Entry 7FTN (X-ray diffraction, 2.00 A resolution); this record covers chains A and C of the 3 polymer chains in the assembly.

Chain A:
Name: Cyclic GMP-AMP synthase
From: Homo sapiens
Notes: EC 2.7.7.86
UniProtKB: Q8N884 (CGAS_HUMAN); numbering as in UniProt (aligned over 161-522)
Chain sequence (362 residues; row label = number of the first residue in the row):
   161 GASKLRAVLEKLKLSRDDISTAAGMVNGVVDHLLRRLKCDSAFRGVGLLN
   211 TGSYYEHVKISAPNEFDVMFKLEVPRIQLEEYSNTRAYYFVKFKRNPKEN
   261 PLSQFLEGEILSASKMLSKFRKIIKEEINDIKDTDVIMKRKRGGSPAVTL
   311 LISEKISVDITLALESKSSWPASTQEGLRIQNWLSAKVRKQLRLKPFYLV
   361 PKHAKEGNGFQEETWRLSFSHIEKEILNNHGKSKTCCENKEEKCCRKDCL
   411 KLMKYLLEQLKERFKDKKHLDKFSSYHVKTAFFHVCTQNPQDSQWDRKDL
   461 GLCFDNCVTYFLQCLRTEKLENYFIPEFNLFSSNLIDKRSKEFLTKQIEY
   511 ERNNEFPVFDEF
Disordered / not traced: 255-256, 366-370, 521-522
Differences from the reference sequence: conflict Asn-187 (Lys in Q8N884), Arg-195 (Leu in Q8N884)
Swiss-Prot annotation at these positions:
  - region: Lys-384 to Lys-407 (DNA-binding)
  - motif: Leu-169 to Leu-174 (Nuclear export signal), Asp-295 to Ser-305 (Nuclear localization signal), Lys-299 to Arg-302 (KRKR-loop), Lys-427 to His-429 (KKH-loop)
  - binding site (GTP): Thr-211, Asp-319, Arg-376 to Glu-383
  - binding site (ATP): Ser-213, Glu-225 to Asp-227, Ser-380 to Glu-383, Lys-414, Ser-435 to Lys-439
  - binding site (Mg(2+)): Glu-225, Asp-227, Asp-319
  - binding site (2',3'-cGAMP): Asp-227, Asp-319, Lys-362, Arg-376
  - binding site (Zn(2+)): His-390, Cys-396, Cys-397, Cys-404
  - site: Arg-255 (Arginine-anchor), Asp-319, Ile-320 (Cleavage)
  - modified residue: Asp-191 (PolyADP-ribosyl aspartic acid), Asn-210 (Microbial infection: Deamidated asparagine), Ser-213 (Phosphoserine), Tyr-215 (Phosphotyrosine), Glu-286 (5-glutamyl polyglutamate), Ser-305 (Phosphoserine), Glu-314 (5-glutamyl glutamate), Lys-384 (N6-acetyllysine), Asn-389 (Microbial infection: Deamidated asparagine), Lys-392 (N6-acetyllysine), Lys-394 (N6-acetyllysine), Lys-414 (N6-acetyllysine), Ser-434 (Phosphoserine), Ser-435 (Phosphoserine), Gln-451 (Microbial infection: Deamidated glutamine), Gln-454 (Microbial infection: Deamidated glutamine), Lys-506 (N6-methyllysine)
  - lipidation (S-palmitoyl cysteine): Cys-404, Cys-405, Cys-474
  - cross-link (Glycyl lysine isopeptide (Lys-Gly)): Lys-173 (interchain with G-Cter in ubiquitin), Lys-231 (interchain with G-Cter in SUMO), Lys-285 (interchain with G-Cter in ubiquitin), Lys-347 (interchain with G-Cter in SUMO), Lys-384 (interchain with G-Cter in SUMO), Lys-394 (interchain with G-Cter in SUMO), Lys-411 (interchain with G-Cter in ubiquitin), Lys-414 (interchain with G-Cter in ubiquitin), Lys-427 (interchain with G-Cter in ubiquitin), Lys-428 (interchain with G-Cter in ubiquitin), Lys-479 (interchain with G-Cter in SUMO)
  - natural variant: Gly-303 (G303E: Found in patients with tumors), Lys-432 (K432T: Found in patients with uterine endometrioid carcinoma)
  - mutagenesis: Leu-169 to Leu-174 (Abolished export from the nucleus to the cytosol in response to DNA stimulation), Lys-171 to Leu-174 (Abolishes DNA-binding but does not affect translocation to the nucleus following treatment with etoposide; when associated with A-407), Lys-171 (K171A: No effect on stimulation of interferon production), Leu-172 (L172A: Impaired type-I interferon production in response to DNA stimulation), Lys-173 (K173A: Strongly reduces enzyme activity and stimulation of interferon production; when associated with A-176. No effect on stimulation of interferon production ...), Leu-174 (L174N: Strongly reduces enzyme activity and stimulation of interferon production), Arg-176 (R176A: Strongly reduces enzyme activity and stimulation of interferon production; when associated with A-173), Asp-191 (D191A: Abolished poly-ADP-ribosylation by PARP1, stimulating interferon production), Asn-210 to Tyr-214 (Abolishes DNA-binding but does not affect translocation to the nucleus following treatment with etoposide; when associated with A-384), Asn-210 (N210D: More than 75% inhibition of interferon beta production), Thr-211 (T211Q: Abolishes enzyme activity; when associated with I-376 and I-436), Gly-212 to Ser-213 (Abolishes enzyme activity. Abolishes stimulation of interferon production), 56 further mutagenesis entries in UniProt
Metal / ion sites: Zn2+: His-390, Cys-396, Cys-397, Cys-404
Ligand contacts: malonate ion (MLI): Val-360, Arg-376, Ser-378, Phe-379, Ser-380, Tyr-436

Chain C:
Molecule: 15-nt DNA strand
Sequence (15 nucleotides; row label = number of the first residue in the row):
     2 TCGTCTTCGGCAATT

Interface between chain A and chain C:
Pairs across the interface - 10 pairs, chain A then chain C:
  Ser-180(A) with DT7(C), hydrogen bond to the phosphate; DT8(C), hydrogen bond to the phosphate
  Ala-183(A) with DC9(C), phosphate contact
  Asn-187(A) with DC9(C), hydrogen bond to the phosphate
  Asn-210(A) with DG10(C), hydrogen bond to the phosphate
  Tyr-214(A) with DT8(C), hydrogen bond to the phosphate; DC9(C), hydrogen bond to the phosphate
  Tyr-215(A) with DC9(C), phosphate contact; DG10(C), phosphate contact
  Lys-384(A) with DG10(C), salt bridge to the phosphate
Other interface residues (no listed pair), chain A (9 interface residues in all): Arg-176, Ile-179

In short:
The interface between chain A and chain C involves 9 residues on one side and 4 on the other, with 6 hydrogen
bonds and 1 salt bridge. Among the polar pairs are Ser-180(A)/DT7(C), Ser-180(A)/DT8(C) and Asn-187(A)/DC9(C).
Ligands of chain A: malonate ion.
Chain A is Cyclic GMP-AMP synthase (Homo sapiens) and chain C is a 15-nt DNA strand; the structure, Crystal
Structure of human cyclic GMP-AMP synthase in complex with propanedioic acid, was determined by X-ray
diffraction.
